PDB entry 7TFK | electron microscopy, 3.25 A resolution | chains D and E of the 9 polymer chains in the assembly

[Chain D]
Protein: Replication factor C subunit 2
From: Saccharomyces cerevisiae
Reference sequence: P40348 (RFC2_YEAST); residues 1-353 here = UniProt positions 1-353
Sequence (353 residues; numbered 1 to 353; the number before each row is that of its first residue):
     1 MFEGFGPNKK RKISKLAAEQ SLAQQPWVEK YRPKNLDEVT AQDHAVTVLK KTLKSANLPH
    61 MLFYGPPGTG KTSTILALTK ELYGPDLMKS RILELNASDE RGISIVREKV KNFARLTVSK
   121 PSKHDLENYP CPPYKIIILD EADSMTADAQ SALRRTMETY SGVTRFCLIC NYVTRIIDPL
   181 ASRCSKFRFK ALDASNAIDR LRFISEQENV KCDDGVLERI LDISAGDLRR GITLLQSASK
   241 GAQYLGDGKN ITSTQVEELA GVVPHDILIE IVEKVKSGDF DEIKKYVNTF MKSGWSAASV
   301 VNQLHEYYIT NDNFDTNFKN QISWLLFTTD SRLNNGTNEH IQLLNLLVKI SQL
Disordered / not traced: 1-22
Ion coordination: Mg2+: Thr72 (together with ATP-gamma-S)
Residues lining bound ligands:
  - ATP-gamma-S (AGS; phosphothiophosphoric acid-adenylate ester), molecule 1: Val28, Tyr31, Arg32, Pro33, Glu38, Val39, Thr40, Ala41, Gln42, Pro66, Pro67, Gly68, Thr69, Gly70, Lys71, Thr72, Ser73, Asn171, Leu192, Arg200, Leu228, Arg229, Ile232
  - ATP-gamma-S (AGS), molecule 2: Arg154, Arg155, Glu158, Pro179, Arg183
UniProt features mapped onto this chain:
  - binding site (ATP): Val28, Arg32, Gly65 to Ser73, Asn171, Arg229
  - modified residue: Met1 (N-acetylmethionine)

[Chain E]
Protein: Replication factor C subunit 5
From: Saccharomyces cerevisiae
Reference sequence: P38251 (RFC5_YEAST); numbering as in UniProt (aligned over 1-354)
Sequence (354 residues; numbered 1 to 354; the number before each row is that of its first residue):
     1 MSLWVDKYRP KSLNALSHNE ELTNFLKSLS DQPRDLPHLL LYGPNGTGKK TRCMALLESI
    61 FGPGVYRLKI DVRQFVTASN RKLELNVVSS PYHLEITPSD MGNNDRIVIQ ELLKEVAQME
   121 QVDFQDSKDG LAHRYKCVII NEANSLTKDA QAALRRTMEK YSKNIRLIMV CDSMSPIIAP
   181 IKSRCLLIRC PAPSDSEIST ILSDVVTNER IQLETKDILK RIAQASNGNL RVSLLMLESM
   241 ALNNELALKS SSPIIKPDWI IVIHKLTRKI VKERSVNSLI ECRAVLYDLL AHCIPANIIL
   301 KELTFSLLDV ETLNTTNKSS IIEYSSVFDE RLSLGNKAIF HLEGFIAKVM CCLD
Disordered / not traced: 120-132
Residues lining bound ligands:
  - ADP (adenosine-5'-diphosphate): Val5, Asp6, Tyr8, Arg9, Pro10, Leu16, Ser17, His18, Pro44, Asn45, Gly46, Thr47, Gly48, Lys49, Lys50, Thr51, Ile201, Leu230, Arg231, Leu234
  - ATP-gamma-S (AGS; phosphothiophosphoric acid-adenylate ester): Arg155, Glu159, Pro180, Arg184
UniProt features mapped onto this chain:
  - binding site (ATP): Val5, Ser17, Gly43 to Thr51, Arg231

[How chain D and chain E interact]
Residue-residue contacts (89):
  Ala23(D) with Arg34(E); Asp35(E), hydrogen bond (backbone-side chain)
  Gln24(D) with Arg34(E); Asp35(E)
  Gln25(D) with Asp35(E), hydrogen bond (backbone-side chain); Lys163(E); Arg166(E)
  Pro26(D) with Leu36(E); Ser162(E); Arg166(E)
  Trp27(D) with Asp35(E)
  Glu29(D) with Glu159(E); Ser162(E)
  Arg32(D) with Glu159(E), salt bridge
  Pro67(D) with Pro180(E), hydrophobic
  Thr72(D) with Arg156(E)
  Asn96(D) with Arg156(E)
  Ala97(D) with Gln110(E), hydrogen bond (backbone-side chain); Ala152(E)
  Ser98(D) with Gln110(E); Lys114(E); Thr157(E)
  Glu141(D) with Ala152(E); Arg155(E), salt bridge; Arg156(E), hydrogen bond (side chain-backbone)
  Asn171(D) with Arg155(E), hydrogen bond; Pro180(E)
  Asp227(D) with Ser183(E)
  Arg229(D) with Glu159(E), salt bridge; Ser183(E); Arg184(E)
  Arg230(D) with Lys182(E); Ser183(E); Leu187(E)
  Thr233(D) with Leu186(E)
  Gln236(D) with Asp35(E), hydrogen bond (side chain-backbone)
  Ser237(D) with Phe25(E); Leu186(E)
  Lys240(D) with Gln32(E), hydrogen bond (side chain-backbone); Asp35(E), hydrogen bond (side chain-backbone)
  Tyr244(D) with Lys27(E); Ser28(E); Asp31(E)
  Glu258(D) with Glu21(E)
  Leu259(D) with Phe25(E), hydrophobic; Leu187(E)
  Phe280(D) with Leu308(E), hydrophobic; Lys318(E)
  Lys284(D) with Leu308(E); Asp309(E), salt bridge
  Asn288(D) with Asn227(E), hydrogen bond
  Lys292(D) with Ala192(E), hydrogen bond (backbone-backbone)
  Ser293(D) with Arg189(E); Pro191(E)
  Gly294(D) with Tyr42(E); Pro44(E); Arg189(E)
  Trp295(D) with Arg189(E)
  Ser296(D) with Tyr42(E); Met174(E)
  Arg332(D) with Ser326(E), hydrogen bond; Glu330(E), salt bridge
  Leu333(D) with Ser175(E)
  Asn334(D) with Ser175(E)
  Asn335(D) with Ser333(E), hydrogen bond (backbone-side chain); Leu334(E)
  Gly336(D) with Ser175(E); Pro176(E)
  Thr337(D) with Asp329(E); Glu330(E); Ser333(E), hydrogen bond (backbone-side chain)
  Asn338(D) with Lys301(E); Asp329(E), hydrogen bond (backbone-side chain)
  Glu339(D) with Ser173(E); Ser175(E), hydrogen bond
  His340(D) with Lys301(E), hydrogen bond; Phe305(E)
  Ile341(D) with Leu300(E), hydrophobic; Lys301(E); Ile322(E), hydrophobic; Ser325(E); Asp329(E)
  Gln342(D) with Ser326(E), hydrogen bond; Asp329(E)
  Leu344(D) with Phe305(E), hydrophobic
  Asn345(D) with Ile322(E), hydrogen bond (side chain-backbone); Glu323(E); Ser326(E)
  Lys349(D) with Glu323(E)
Other interface residues (no listed pair), chain D (52 interface residues in all): Asp99, Ala260, Gly261, Met291, Val348, Gln352
Other interface residues (no listed pair), chain E (57 interface residues in all): Asn24, Pro37, Ala153, Cys185, Asn297, Thr304, Thr315, Ser319

[Summary]
52 residues of chain D face 57 of chain E across their interface, with 18 hydrogen bonds and 5 salt bridges.
Polar pairs include Arg32(D)-Glu159(E), Glu141(D)-Arg155(E) and Arg229(D)-Glu159(E). One ATP-gamma-S molecule
is bound between chain D and chain E. Bound to chain D: ATP-gamma-S.
Chain D is Replication factor C subunit 2 and chain E is Replication factor C subunit 5, both from
Saccharomyces cerevisiae; the structure, Atomic model of S. cerevisiae clamp loader RFC bound to two DNA
molecules, one at the ..., was determined by electron microscopy, deposited together with 7TFH, 7TFI, 7TFJ and
7TFL.
